Entry 5VHI (electron microscopy, 6.80 A resolution (low resolution: residue-level contacts below are approximate; hydrogen-bond / salt-bridge calls are withheld)); this record covers chains D and G of the 19 polymer chains in the assembly.

== Chain D ==
Molecule: 26S proteasome regulatory subunit 6B
Source organism: Homo sapiens
UniProt: P43686 (PRS6B_HUMAN); residue numbers follow UniProt; this construct covers 39-406
Amino-acid sequence (368 residues; each row starts with the number of its first residue):
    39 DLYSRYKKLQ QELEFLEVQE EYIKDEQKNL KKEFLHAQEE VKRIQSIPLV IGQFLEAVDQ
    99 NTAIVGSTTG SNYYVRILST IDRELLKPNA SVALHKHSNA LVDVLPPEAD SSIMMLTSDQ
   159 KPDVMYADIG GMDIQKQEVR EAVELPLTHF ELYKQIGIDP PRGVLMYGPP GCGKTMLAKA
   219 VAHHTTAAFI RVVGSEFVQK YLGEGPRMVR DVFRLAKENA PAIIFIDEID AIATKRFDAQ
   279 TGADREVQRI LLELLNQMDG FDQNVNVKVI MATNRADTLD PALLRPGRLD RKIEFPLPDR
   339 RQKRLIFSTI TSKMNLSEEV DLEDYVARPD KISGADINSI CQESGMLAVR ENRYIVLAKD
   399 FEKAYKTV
Disordered / not traced: 146-170
Curated features (UniProtKB/Swiss-Prot):
  - binding site (ATP): Gly206 to Thr213
  - modified residue (N6-acetyllysine): Lys397, Lys401

== Chain G ==
Molecule: 26S proteasome non-ATPase regulatory subunit 10
Source organism: Homo sapiens
UniProt: O75832 (PSD10_HUMAN); residue numbers follow UniProt; this construct covers 1-226
Amino-acid sequence (226 residues; numbered 1 to 226; the number before each row is that of its first residue):
     1 MEGCVSNLMV CNLAYSGKLE ELKESILADK SLATRTDQDS RTALHWACSA GHTEIVEFLL
    61 QLGVPVNDKD DAGWSPLHIA ASAGRDEIVK ALLGKGAQVN AVNQNGCTPL HYAASKNRHE
   121 IAVMLLEGGA NPDAKDHYEA TAMHRAAAKG NLKMIHILLY YKASTNIQDT EGNTPLHLAC
   181 DEERVEEAKL LVSQGASIYI ENKEEKTPLQ VAKGGLGLIL KRMVEG
Curated features (UniProtKB/Swiss-Prot):
  - region: Met1 to Asp37 (Required for nuclear localization)
  - mutagenesis: Glu182 (E182A: Abolishes interaction with RB1)

== Chain D / chain G interface ==
Contacting residue pairs (39; chain D residue first):
  Asp171(D) with Glu182(G)
  Leu335(D) with Glu204(G)
  Asp337(D) with Asp181(G)
  Arg338(D) with Asp169(G); Leu178(G)
  Arg339(D) with Ala147(G); Ala148(G); Leu178(G); Asp181(G); Glu182(G)
  Arg342(D) with Arg145(G); Ala148(G); Lys149(G)
  Asn353(D) with Met1(G)
  Glu356(D) with Trp46(G); Ser49(G)
  Glu357(D) with Arg41(G); Asp70(G); Trp74(G)
  Asp359(D) with Trp74(G); Asn105(G); Tyr112(G)
  Glu361(D) with Asn105(G); Cys107(G); His111(G); Tyr112(G); Arg145(G)
  Asp362(D) with Asn105(G); Tyr138(G)
  Ala365(D) with Tyr138(G)
  Arg366(D) with Tyr138(G)
  Asp368(D) with Glu171(G)
  Lys369(D) with Thr170(G); Glu171(G)
  Tyr392(D) with Cys4(G)
  Ile393(D) with Val5(G)
  Leu395(D) with Asp39(G)
  Lys397(D) with Gln38(G); Asp71(G)
Other interface residues (no listed pair), chain D (22 interface residues in all): Asn390, Arg391
Other interface residues (no listed pair), chain G (30 interface residues in all): Ser115, Asn173, Ala179

== Overview ==
Chain D and chain G form an interface of 22 and 30 residues respectively. From UniProt: 8 ATP-binding residues
on chain D; one mutagenesis site on chain G.
Chain D is 26S proteasome regulatory subunit 6B and chain G is 26S proteasome non-ATPase regulatory subunit
10, both from Homo sapiens; the structure, Conformational Landscape of the p28-Bound Human Proteasome
Regulatory Particle, was determined by electron microscopy (same publication as 5VGZ, 5VHF, 5VHH, 5VHJ, 5VHM,
5VHN and 5 further entries).
